1HB9 - chains B and D of the 12 polymer chains in the assembly; structure by electron microscopy, 25.00 A resolution (very low resolution: no residue pairs are listed; an interface is given only as per-side residue counts).

== Chain B (and D) ==
Name: Bacteriophage PRD1
Source organism: Bacteriophage PRD1
Notes: chain D of this document is another copy of the same molecule, construct and numbering; everything in this record applies to it too
Reference sequence: P22535 (COA3_BPPRD); residues 2-395 here correspond to UniProt positions 1-394 (UniProt number = residue number - 1)
Chain sequence (394 residues; each row starts with the number of its first residue):
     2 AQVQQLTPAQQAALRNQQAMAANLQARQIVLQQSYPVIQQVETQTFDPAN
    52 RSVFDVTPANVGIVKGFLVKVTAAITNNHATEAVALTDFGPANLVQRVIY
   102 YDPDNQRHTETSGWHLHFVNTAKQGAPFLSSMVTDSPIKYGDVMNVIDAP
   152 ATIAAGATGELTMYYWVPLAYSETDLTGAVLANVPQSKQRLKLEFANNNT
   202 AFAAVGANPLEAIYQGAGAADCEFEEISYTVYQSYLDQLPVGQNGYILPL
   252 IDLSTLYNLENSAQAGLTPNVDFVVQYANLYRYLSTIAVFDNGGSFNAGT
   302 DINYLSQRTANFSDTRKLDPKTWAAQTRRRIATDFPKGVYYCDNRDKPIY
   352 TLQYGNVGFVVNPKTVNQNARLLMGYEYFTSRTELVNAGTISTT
Not modelled in the structure: 2-10, 385-395 (chain D: 2-14, 385-395)

== How chain B and chain D interact ==
At this resolution (25 A) residue pairs are not listed: 15 residues of chain B and 14 of chain D lie at the interface.

== Overview ==
15 residues of chain B face 14 of chain D across their interface.
Chain B and chain D are both Bacteriophage PRD1 (Bacteriophage PRD1); the structure, quasi-atomic resolution
model of bacteriophage PRD1 wild type virion, obtained by combined cryo-EM and X-ray crystallography, was
determined by electron microscopy, deposited together with 1HB5 and 1HB7.
